7BLR - chains A and B of the 4 polymer chains in the assembly; structure by electron microscopy, 9.30 A resolution (very low resolution: no residue pairs are listed; an interface is given only as per-side residue counts).

[Chain A]
Molecule: Vacuolar protein sorting-associated protein 35
From: Chaetomium thermophilum (strain DSM 1495 / CBS 144.50 / IMI 039719)
UniProtKB: G0S709 (G0S709_CHATD); residue numbers follow UniProt; this construct covers 1-869
Sequence (869 residues; each row starts with the number of its first residue):
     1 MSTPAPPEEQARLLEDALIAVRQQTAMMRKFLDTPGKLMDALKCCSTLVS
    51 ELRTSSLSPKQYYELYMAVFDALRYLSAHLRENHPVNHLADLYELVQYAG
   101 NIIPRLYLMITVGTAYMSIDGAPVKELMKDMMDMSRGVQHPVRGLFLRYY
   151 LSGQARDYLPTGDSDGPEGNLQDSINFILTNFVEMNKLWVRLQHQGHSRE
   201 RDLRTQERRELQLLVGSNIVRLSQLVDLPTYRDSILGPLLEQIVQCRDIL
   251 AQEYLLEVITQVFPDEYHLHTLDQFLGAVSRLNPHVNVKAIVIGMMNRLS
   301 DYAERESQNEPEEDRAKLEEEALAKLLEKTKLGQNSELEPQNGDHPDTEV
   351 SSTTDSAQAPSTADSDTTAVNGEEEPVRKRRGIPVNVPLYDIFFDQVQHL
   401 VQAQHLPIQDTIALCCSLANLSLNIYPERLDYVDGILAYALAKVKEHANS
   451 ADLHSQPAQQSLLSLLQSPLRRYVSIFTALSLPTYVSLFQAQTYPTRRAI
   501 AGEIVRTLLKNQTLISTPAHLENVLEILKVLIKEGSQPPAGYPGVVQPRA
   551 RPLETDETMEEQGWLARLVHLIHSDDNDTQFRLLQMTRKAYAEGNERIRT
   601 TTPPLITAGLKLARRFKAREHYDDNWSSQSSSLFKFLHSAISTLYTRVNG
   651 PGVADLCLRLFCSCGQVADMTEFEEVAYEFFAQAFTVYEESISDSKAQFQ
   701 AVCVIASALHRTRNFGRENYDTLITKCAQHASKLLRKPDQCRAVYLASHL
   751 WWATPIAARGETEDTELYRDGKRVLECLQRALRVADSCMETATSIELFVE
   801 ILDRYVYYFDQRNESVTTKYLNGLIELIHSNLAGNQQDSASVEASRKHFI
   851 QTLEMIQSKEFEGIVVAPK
Disordered / not traced: 1-11, 307-386, 536-553, 858-869

[Chain B]
Molecule: Vacuolar protein sorting-associated protein 29
From: Chaetomium thermophilum (strain DSM 1495 / CBS 144.50 / IMI 039719)
UniProtKB: G0RZB5 (G0RZB5_CHATD); residue numbers follow UniProt; this construct covers 1-201
Sequence (202 residues; numbered 0 to 201; the number before each row is that of its first residue; numbering starts at 0):
     0 SMAFLILVIGNLHIPDRALDIPPKFKKLLSPGKISQTLCLGNLTDRATYD
    50 YLRSISPDLKIVRGRMDVEATSLPLMQVVTHGSLRIGFLEGFTLVSEEPD
   100 VLLAEANKLDVDVLCWAGGSHRFECFEYMDKFFVNPGSATGAFTTDWLAE
   150 GEEVVPSFCLMDVQGISLTLYVYQLRKDENGTENVAVEKVTYTKPVEPTG
   200 AS
Disordered / not traced: 147-152, 178-180, 196-201
Differences from the reference sequence: expression tag (0)

[Interface between chain A and chain B]
At this resolution (9 A) residue pairs are not listed: 34 residues of chain A and 27 of chain B lie at the interface.

[Summary]
34 residues of chain A face 27 of chain B across their interface.
Chain A is Vacuolar protein sorting-associated protein 35 and chain B is Vacuolar protein sorting-associated
protein 29, both from Chaetomium thermophilum (strain DSM 1495 / CBS 144.50 / IMI 039719); the structure,
Vps35/Vps29 arch of fungal membrane-assembled retromer:Vps5 (SNX-BAR) complex, was determined by electron
microscopy, deposited together with 7BLO, 7BLQ and 7BLP.
